PDB entry 9EDV | X-ray diffraction, 2.42 A resolution | chain A

[Chain A]
Protein: non-specific serine/threonine protein kinase
From: Candida albicans
Notes: EC 2.7.11.1
UniProtKB: A0A8H6C375 (A0A8H6C375_CANAX); residues 37-345 here = UniProt positions 37-345
Chain sequence (309 residues; numbered 37 to 345; the number before each row is that of its first residue):
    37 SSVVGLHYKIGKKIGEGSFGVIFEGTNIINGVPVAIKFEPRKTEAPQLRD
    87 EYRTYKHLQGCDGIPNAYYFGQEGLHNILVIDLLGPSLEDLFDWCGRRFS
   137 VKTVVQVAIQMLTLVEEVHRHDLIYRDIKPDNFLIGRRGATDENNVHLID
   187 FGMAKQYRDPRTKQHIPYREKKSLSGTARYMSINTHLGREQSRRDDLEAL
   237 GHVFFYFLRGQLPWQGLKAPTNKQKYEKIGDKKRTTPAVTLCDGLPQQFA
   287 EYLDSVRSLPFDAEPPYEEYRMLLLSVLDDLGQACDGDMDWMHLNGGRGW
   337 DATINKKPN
Not modelled in the structure: 343-345
Ligand contacts: A1BIQ (2-(4-fluorophenyl)-3-(pyridin-4-yl)imidazo[1,2-a]pyridine-7-carbonitrile): Ile50, Glu52, Gly53, Ile58, Ala71, Ile72, Lys73, Glu87, Tyr91, Leu115, Ile117, Asp118, Leu119, Leu120, Asp167, Asn168, Leu170, Ile185, Asp186
What the authors report for this chain:
  - binding site for A1BIQ: Glu52, Asp167

[Summary]
Ligands of chain A: compound A1BIQ. From the paper: a binding site for A1BIQ at Glu52 and Asp167.
Chain A is non-specific serine/threonine protein kinase (Candida albicans); the structure, Crystal structure
of Yck2 from Candida albicans in complex with inhibitor 1e:
2-(4-fluorophenyl)-3-(pyridin-4-yl)imidazo[1,2-a]pyridine-7-carbonitrile, was determined by X-ray diffraction
(same publication as 9EDW, 9EDX and 9EDY).
